PDB entry 9CQ8 | electron microscopy, 3.45 A resolution | chains C and E of the 8 polymer chains in the assembly

# Chain C
Molecule: anti TCR variable delta 1 Fab heavy chain
Source organism: Mus musculus
Notes: antibody fragment or engineered binder
Sequence (225 residues; each row starts with the number of its first residue):
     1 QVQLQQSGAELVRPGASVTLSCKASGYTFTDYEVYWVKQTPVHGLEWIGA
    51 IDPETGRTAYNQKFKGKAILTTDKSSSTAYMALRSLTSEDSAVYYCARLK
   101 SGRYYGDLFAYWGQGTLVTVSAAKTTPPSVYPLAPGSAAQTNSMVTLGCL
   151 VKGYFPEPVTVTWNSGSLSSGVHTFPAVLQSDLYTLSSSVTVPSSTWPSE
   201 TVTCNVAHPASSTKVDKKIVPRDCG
Not modelled in the structure: 122-225
Disulfide bonds: Cys22-Cys96

# Chain E
Molecule: anti TCR variable delta 1 Fab light chain
Source organism: Mus musculus
Notes: antibody fragment or engineered binder
Sequence (213 residues; numbered 1 to 213; the number before each row is that of its first residue):
     1 QIVLTQSPALMSASPGEKVTMTCSASSSVSYMYWYQQKPRSSPKPWIYFT
    51 SNLASGVPARFSGSGSGTSYSLTISSMEAEDAATYYCQQWSSNPLTFGAG
   101 TKLELKRADAAPTVSIFPPSSEQLTSGGASVVCFLNNFYPKDINVKWKID
   151 GSERQNGVLNSWTDQDSKDSTYSMSSTLTLTKDEYERHNSYTCEATHKTS
   201 TSPIVKSFNRGEC
Not modelled in the structure: 107-213
Disulfide bonds: Cys23-Cys87

# Interface between chain C and chain E
Residue-residue contacts (30):
  Tyr35(C) - Trp90(E)
  Gln39(C) - Gln37(E)  hydrogen bond
  Gln39(C) - Tyr86(E)  hydrogen bond
  Leu45(C) - Tyr86(E)  hydrophobic
  Leu45(C) - Phe97(E)
  Trp47(C) - Asn93(E)
  Trp47(C) - Leu95(E)
  Tyr95(C) - Ser42(E)
  Tyr104(C) - Tyr48(E)
  Tyr105(C) - Tyr33(E)
  Tyr105(C) - Tyr48(E)  hydrophobic
  Tyr105(C) - Ala54(E)  hydrophobic
  Tyr105(C) - Ser55(E)
  Asp107(C) - Tyr33(E)
  Asp107(C) - Gln88(E)  hydrogen bond (backbone-side chain)
  Asp107(C) - Trp90(E)
  Leu108(C) - Tyr33(E)  hydrophobic
  Leu108(C) - Trp34(E)
  Leu108(C) - Tyr35(E)
  Leu108(C) - Pro45(E)
  Leu108(C) - Trp46(E)
  Leu108(C) - Ile47(E)
  Leu108(C) - Tyr48(E)  hydrophobic
  Leu108(C) - Gln88(E)
  Phe109(C) - Tyr35(E)  hydrogen bond (backbone-side chain)
  Ala110(C) - Pro45(E)
  Trp112(C) - Tyr35(E)  hydrophobic
  Trp112(C) - Ser42(E)
  Trp112(C) - Pro43(E)
  Gly113(C) - Ser42(E)  hydrogen bond (backbone-side chain)
Interface residues without a listed pair, chain C (17 interface residues in all): Val37, Glu46, Asn61, Gly106
Interface residues without a listed pair, chain E (21 interface residues in all): Ser41, Phe49, Pro94

# Summary
The interface between chain C and chain E involves 17 residues on one side and 21 on the other, with 5
hydrogen bonds. Polar pairs include Gln39(C)-Gln37(E), Gln39(C)-Tyr86(E) and Asp107(C)-Gln88(E).
Chain C is anti TCR variable delta 1 Fab heavy chain and chain E is anti TCR variable delta 1 Fab light chain,
both from Mus musculus; the structure, Dimeric 9C2 gamma delta TCR extracellular domain bound by Fab 2, was
determined by electron microscopy, deposited together with 9CQ4, 9CQ7 and 9CQL.
